9MHH - chains A and B of the 5 polymer chains in the assembly; structure by electron microscopy, 4.50 A resolution (low resolution: residue-level contacts below are approximate; hydrogen-bond / salt-bridge calls are withheld).

== Chain A ==
Molecule: Phosphoinositide 3-kinase regulatory subunit 4
Source organism: Homo sapiens
Notes: EC 2.7.11.1
Reference sequence: Q99570 (PI3R4_HUMAN); residues 2-1358 here = UniProt positions 2-1358
Sequence (1409 residues; row label = number of the first residue in the row):
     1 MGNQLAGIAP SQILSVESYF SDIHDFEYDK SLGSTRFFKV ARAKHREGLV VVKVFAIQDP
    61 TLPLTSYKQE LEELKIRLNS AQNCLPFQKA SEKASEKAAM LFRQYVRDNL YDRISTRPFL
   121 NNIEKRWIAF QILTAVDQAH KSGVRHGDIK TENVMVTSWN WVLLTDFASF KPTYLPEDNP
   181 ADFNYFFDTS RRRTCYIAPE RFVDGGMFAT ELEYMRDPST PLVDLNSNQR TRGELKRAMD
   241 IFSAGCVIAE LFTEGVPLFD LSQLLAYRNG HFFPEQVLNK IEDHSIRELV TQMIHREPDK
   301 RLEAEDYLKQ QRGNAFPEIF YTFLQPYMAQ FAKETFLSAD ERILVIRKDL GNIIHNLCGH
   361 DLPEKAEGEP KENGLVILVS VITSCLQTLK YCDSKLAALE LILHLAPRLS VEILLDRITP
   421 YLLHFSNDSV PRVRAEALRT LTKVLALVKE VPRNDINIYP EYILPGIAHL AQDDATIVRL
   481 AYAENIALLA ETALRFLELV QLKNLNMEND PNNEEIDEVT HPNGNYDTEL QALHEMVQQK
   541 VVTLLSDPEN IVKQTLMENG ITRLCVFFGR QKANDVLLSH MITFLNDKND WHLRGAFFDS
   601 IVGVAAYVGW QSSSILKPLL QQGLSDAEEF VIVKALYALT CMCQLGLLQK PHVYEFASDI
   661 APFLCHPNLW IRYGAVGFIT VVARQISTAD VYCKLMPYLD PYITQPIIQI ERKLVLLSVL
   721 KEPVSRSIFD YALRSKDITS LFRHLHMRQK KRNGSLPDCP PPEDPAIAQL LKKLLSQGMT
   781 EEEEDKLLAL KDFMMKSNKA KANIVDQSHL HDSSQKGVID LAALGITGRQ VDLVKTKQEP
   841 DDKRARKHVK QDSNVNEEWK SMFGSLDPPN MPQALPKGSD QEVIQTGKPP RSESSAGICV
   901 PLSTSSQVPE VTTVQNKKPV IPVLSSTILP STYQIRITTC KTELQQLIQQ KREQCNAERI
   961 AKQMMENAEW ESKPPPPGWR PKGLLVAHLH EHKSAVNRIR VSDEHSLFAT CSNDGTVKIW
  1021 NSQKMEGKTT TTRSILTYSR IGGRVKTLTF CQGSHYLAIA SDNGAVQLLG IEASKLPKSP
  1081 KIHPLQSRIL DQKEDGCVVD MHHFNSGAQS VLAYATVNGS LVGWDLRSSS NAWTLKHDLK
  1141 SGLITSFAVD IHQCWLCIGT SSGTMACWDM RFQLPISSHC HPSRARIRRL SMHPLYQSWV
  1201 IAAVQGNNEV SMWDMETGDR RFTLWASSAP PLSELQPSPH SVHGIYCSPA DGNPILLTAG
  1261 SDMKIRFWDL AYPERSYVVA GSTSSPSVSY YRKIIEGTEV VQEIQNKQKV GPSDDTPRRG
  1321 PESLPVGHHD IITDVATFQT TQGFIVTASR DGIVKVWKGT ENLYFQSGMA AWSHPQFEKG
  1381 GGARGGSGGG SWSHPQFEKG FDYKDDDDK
Disordered / not traced: 1-15, 210-228, 362-369, 511-523, 809-813, 836-937, 1310-1314, 1359-1409
Differences from the reference sequence: initiating methionine (1); expression tag (1359-1409)
Curated features (UniProtKB/Swiss-Prot):
  - active site: D148 (Proton acceptor)
  - binding site (ATP): L32 to V40, K53
  - modified residue: S808 (Phosphoserine), S813 (Phosphoserine), S853 (Phosphoserine), S865 (Phosphoserine), T1316 (Phosphothreonine)
  - lipidation: G2 (N-myristoyl glycine)
  - natural variant: R936 (R936Q: In a breast cancer sample)

== Chain B ==
Molecule: Phosphatidylinositol 3-kinase catalytic subunit type 3
Source organism: Homo sapiens
Notes: EC 2.7.1.137
Reference sequence: Q8NEB9 (PK3C3_HUMAN); residue numbers follow UniProt; this construct covers 1-887
Sequence (887 residues; each row starts with the number of its first residue):
     1 MGEAEKFHYI YSCDLDINVQ LKIGSLEGKR EQKSYKAVLE DPMLKFSGLY QETCSDLYVT
    61 CQVFAEGKPL ALPVRTSYKA FSTRWNWNEW LKLPVKYPDL PRNAQVALTI WDVYGPGKAV
   121 PVGGTTVSLF GKYGMFRQGM HDLKVWPNVE ADGSEPTKTP GRTSSTLSED QMSRLAKLTK
   181 AHRQGHMVKV DWLDRLTFRE IEMINESEKR SSNFMYLMVE FRCVKCDDKE YGIVYYEKDG
   241 DESSPILTSF ELVKVPDPQM SMENLVESKH HKLARSLRSG PSDHDLKPNA ATRDQLNIIV
   301 SYPPTKQLTY EEQDLVWKFR YYLTNQEKAL TKFLKCVNWD LPQEAKQALE LLGKWKPMDV
   361 EDSLELLSSH YTNPTVRRYA VARLRQADDE DLLMYLLQLV QALKYENFDD IKNGLEPTKK
   421 DSQSSVSENV SNSGINSAEI DSSQIITSPL PSVSSPPPAS KTKEVPDGEN LEQDLCTFLI
   481 SRACKNSTLA NYLYWYVIVE CEDQDTQQRD PKTHEMYLNV MRRFSQALLK GDKSVRVMRS
   541 LLAAQQTFVD RLVHLMKAVQ RESGNRKKKN ERLQALLGDN EKMNLSDVEL IPLPLEPQVK
   601 IRGIIPETAT LFKSALMPAQ LFFKTEDGGK YPVIFKHGDD LRQDQLILQI ISLMDKLLRK
   661 ENLDLKLTPY KVLATSTKHG FMQFIQSVPV AEVLDTEGSI QNFFRKYAPS ENGPNGISAE
   721 VMDTYVKSCA GYCVITYILG VGDRHLDNLL LTKTGKLFHI DFGYILGRDP KPLPPPMKLN
   781 KEMVEGMGGT QSEQYQEFRK QCYTAFLHLR RYSNLILNLF SLMVDANIPD IALEPDKTVK
   841 KVQDKFRLDL SDEEAVHYMQ SLIDESVHAL FAAVVEQIHK FAQYWRK
Disordered / not traced: 242-246, 414-474
Curated features (UniProtKB/Swiss-Prot):
  - region: L611 to M617 (G-loop), G740 to N748 (Catalytic loop), H759 to N780 (Activation loop)
  - modified residue: T163 (Phosphothreonine), S165 (Phosphoserine), S244 (Phosphoserine), S261 (Phosphoserine), S282 (Phosphoserine)

== Chain A / chain B interface ==
Residue-residue contacts (31; chain A residue first):
  Q104(A) - L252(B)
  S115(A) - P288(B)
  S115(A) - N289(B)
  S115(A) - A290(B)
  D178(A) - N662(B)
  A332(A) - K254(B)
  K333(A) - K254(B)
  E334(A) - T248(B)
  E334(A) - K254(B)
  T335(A) - T248(B)
  F336(A) - T248(B)
  S384(A) - Q259(B)
  Y673(A) - P116(B)
  G817(A) - R222(B)
  G817(A) - C223(B)
  V818(A) - C223(B)
  I819(A) - C223(B)
  I819(A) - V224(B)
  I819(A) - K225(B)
  D820(A) - K225(B)
  L821(A) - K225(B)
  G828(A) - Y9(B)
  R829(A) - H8(B)
  R829(A) - Y9(B)
  Q830(A) - F7(B)
  V831(A) - K6(B)
  V831(A) - F7(B)
  D832(A) - E5(B)
  L833(A) - E5(B)
  V834(A) - E5(B)
  E943(A) - Y133(B)
Other interface residues (no listed pair), chain A (29 interface residues in all): R117, E177, A181, F630, A822, L947
Other interface residues (no listed pair), chain B (28 interface residues in all): Y78, C226, S249, F250, V255, E267, L663, D664, T804

== Summary ==
The interface between chain A and chain B involves 29 residues on one side and 28 on the other. Curated
annotation (UniProt) lists active-site residue D148(A) and 10 ATP-binding residues on chain A.
Here chain A is Phosphoinositide 3-kinase regulatory subunit 4 and chain B is Phosphatidylinositol 3-kinase
catalytic subunit type 3, both from Homo sapiens. Entry 9MHH (PI3KC3-C1 in complex with RAB1A. VPS34 kinase
domain active conformation) was determined by electron microscopy (same publication as 9MHF and 9MHG).
